PDB entry 7OZB | X-ray diffraction, 1.71 A resolution | chain AAA

Chain AAA:
Protein: Fibroblast growth factor receptor 1
Source organism: Homo sapiens
Notes: EC 2.7.10.1
Reference sequence: P11362 (FGFR1_HUMAN); residues 458-765 here = UniProt positions 458-765
Amino-acid sequence (309 residues; row label = number of the first residue in the row):
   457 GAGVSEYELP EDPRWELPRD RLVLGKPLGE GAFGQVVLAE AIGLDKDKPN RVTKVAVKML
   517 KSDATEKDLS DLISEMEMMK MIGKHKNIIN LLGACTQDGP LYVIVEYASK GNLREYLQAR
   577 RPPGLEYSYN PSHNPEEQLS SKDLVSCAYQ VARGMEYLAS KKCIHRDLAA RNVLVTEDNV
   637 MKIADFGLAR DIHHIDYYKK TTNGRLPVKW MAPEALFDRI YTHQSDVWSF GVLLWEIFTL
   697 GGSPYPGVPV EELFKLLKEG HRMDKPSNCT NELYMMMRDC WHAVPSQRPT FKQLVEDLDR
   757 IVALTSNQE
Not modelled in the structure: 457-463, 485-490, 581-588
Construct notes: expression tag (457); engineered mutation A488 (Cys in P11362), S584 (Cys in P11362)
Swiss-Prot annotation at these positions:
  - active site: D623 (Proton acceptor)
  - binding site (ATP): L484 to G487, F489, G490, K514, E562 to A564, N568, R627, D641
  - modified residue (Phosphotyrosine): Y463, Y583, Y585, Y653, Y654, Y730
  - natural variant: R470 (R470L: In HH2), P483 (P483T: In HH2), G490 (G490R: In HRTFDS), A520 (A520T: In HH2), I538 (I538V: In HH2), N546 (N546K: In ECCL), V607 (V607M: In HH2), K618 (K618N: In HH2), H621 (H621R: In HH2), R622 (R622G: In HH2; R622Q: In HH2), D623 (D623Y: In HRTFDS), R627 (R627T: In HRTFDS), 16 further natural variant entries in UniProt
  - mutagenesis: K514 (K514A: Loss of kinase activity), R577 (R577E: Strongly reduced autophosphorylation in response to FGF signaling. No effect on in vitro kinase activity), R609 (R609V: Abolishes interaction with PLCG1), D623 (D623A: Loss of kinase activity), Y653 (Y653F: No effect on kinase activity. Loss of autophosphorylation and kinase activity; when associated with F-654), Y654 (Y654F: Reduced kinase activity. Loss of autophosphorylation and kinase activity; when associated with F-653), D755 (D755V: Abolishes interaction with PLCG1)
Residues lining bound ligands: 47I (4-[3-(4-piperazin-4-ium-1-ylphenyl)-1H-indazol-6-yl]phenol): L484, V492, A512, K514, E531, I545, V561, E562, Y563, A564, S565, K566, G567, E571, L630, D641, L644

Overview:
Bound to chain AAA: compound 47I. Curated annotation (UniProt) lists active-site residue D623, 13 ATP-binding
residues and 7 mutagenesis sites.
Chain AAA is Fibroblast growth factor receptor 1 (Homo sapiens); the structure, FGFR1 kinase domain (residues
458-765) with mutations C488A, C584S in complex with 38, was determined by X-ray diffraction together with
7OZD, 7OZF and 7OZY from the same study.
